5XF6 - chains A and I of the 10 polymer chains in the assembly; structure by X-ray diffraction, 2.63 A resolution.

# Chain A
Name: Histone H3.2
Organism: Xenopus laevis
Reference sequence: P84233 (H32_XENLA); residues 1-135 here correspond to UniProt positions 2-136 (UniProt number = residue number + 1)
Sequence (135 residues; each row starts with the number of its first residue):
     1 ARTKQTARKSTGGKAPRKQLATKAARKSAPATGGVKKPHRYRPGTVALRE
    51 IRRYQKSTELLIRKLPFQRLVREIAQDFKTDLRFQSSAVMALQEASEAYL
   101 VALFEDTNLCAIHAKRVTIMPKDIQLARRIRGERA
Disordered / not traced: 1-37, 135
Sequence notes: variant Ala102 (Gly103 in P84233)
Swiss-Prot annotation at these positions:
  - modified residue: Arg2 (Asymmetric dimethylarginine), Thr3 (Phosphothreonine), Lys4 (Allysine), Gln5 (5-glutamyl dopamine), Thr6 (Phosphothreonine), Arg8 (Citrulline), Lys9 (N6,N6,N6-trimethyllysine), Ser10 (ADP-ribosylserine), Thr11 (Phosphothreonine), Lys14 (N6-(2-hydroxyisobutyryl)lysine), Arg17 (Asymmetric dimethylarginine), Lys18 (N6-(2-hydroxyisobutyryl)lysine), Lys23 (N6-(2-hydroxyisobutyryl)lysine), Arg26 (Citrulline), Lys27 (N6,N6,N6-trimethyllysine), Ser28 (ADP-ribosylserine), Lys36 (N6,N6,N6-trimethyllysine), Lys37 (N6-methyllysine), Tyr41 (Phosphotyrosine), Lys56 (N6,N6,N6-trimethyllysine) and 8 more in UniProt
  - lipidation: Cys110 (S-palmitoyl cysteine)

# Chain I
Molecule: 145-nt DNA strand
Sequence (145 nucleotides; numbered -72 to 72; the number before each row is that of its first residue; numbers below 1 keep their minus sign (DA-72 is residue -72)):
   -72 ATCAATATCCACCTGCAGATACTACCAAAAGTGTATTTGGAAACTGCTCC
   -22 ATCAAAAGGCATGTTCAGCTGAATCAGCTGAACATGCCTTTTGATGGAGC
    28 AGTTTCCAAATACACTTTTGGTAGTATCTGCAGGTGGATATTGAT

# How chain A and chain I interact
Residue-residue contacts (29):
  His39(A) with DG70(I), sugar contact
  Arg40(A) with DT-8(I), base contact; DG70(I), sugar contact; DA71(I), phosphate contact
  Tyr41(A) with DT69(I), phosphate contact; DG70(I), phosphate contact
  Arg42(A) with DA-6(I), phosphate contact; DG-5(I), salt bridge to the phosphate; DG70(I), hydrogen bond to the phosphate
  Pro43(A) with DA-6(I), phosphate contact; DG-5(I), sugar contact
  Thr45(A) with DG70(I), hydrogen bond to the phosphate
  Arg63(A) with DG-14(I), phosphate contact; DC-13(I), salt bridge to the phosphate
  Arg72(A) with DA-22(I), salt bridge to the phosphate
  Arg83(A) with DC-23(I), phosphate contact; DA-22(I), phosphate contact
  Phe84(A) with DC-23(I), sugar contact; DA-22(I), hydrogen bond to the phosphate
  Gln85(A) with DC-23(I), phosphate contact
  Ser86(A) with DC-23(I), hydrogen bond to the phosphate
  Arg116(A) with DT-3(I), phosphate contact; DG-2(I), phosphate contact
  Val117(A) with DC-4(I), phosphate contact; DT-3(I), hydrogen bond to the phosphate
  Thr118(A) with DC-4(I), hydrogen bond to the phosphate; DT-3(I), hydrogen bond to the phosphate
  Met120(A) with DT-3(I), phosphate contact; DG-2(I), phosphate contact
Also at the interface, not in a pair above, chain A (17 interface residues in all): Pro38

# Summary
17 residues of chain A and 13 residues of chain I are in contact, with 7 hydrogen bonds and 3 salt bridges.
Polar contacts include Arg42(A)-DG70(I), Thr45(A)-DG70(I) and Phe84(A)-DA-22(I).
Chain A is Histone H3.2 (Xenopus laevis) and chain I is a 145-nt DNA strand; the structure, Nucleosome core
particle with an adduct of a binuclear RAPTA (Ru-arene-phosphaadamantane) compound having an ethylenediamine
linker, was determined by X-ray diffraction, deposited together with 5XF3, 5XF4 and 5XF5.
